Entry 6OUU (electron microscopy, 4.10 A resolution (low resolution: residue-level contacts below are approximate; hydrogen-bond / salt-bridge calls are withheld)); this record covers chains B and C of the 4 polymer chains in the assembly.

[Chain B (and C)]
Name: Major capsid protein
Source organism: Norovirus Hu/GII.4/Minerva/2006/USA
Notes: chain C of this document is another copy of the same molecule, construct and numbering; everything in this record applies to it too
UniProt: R4I3T2 (R4I3T2_9CALI); numbering as in UniProt (aligned over 1-540)
Sequence (540 residues; each row starts with the number of its first residue):
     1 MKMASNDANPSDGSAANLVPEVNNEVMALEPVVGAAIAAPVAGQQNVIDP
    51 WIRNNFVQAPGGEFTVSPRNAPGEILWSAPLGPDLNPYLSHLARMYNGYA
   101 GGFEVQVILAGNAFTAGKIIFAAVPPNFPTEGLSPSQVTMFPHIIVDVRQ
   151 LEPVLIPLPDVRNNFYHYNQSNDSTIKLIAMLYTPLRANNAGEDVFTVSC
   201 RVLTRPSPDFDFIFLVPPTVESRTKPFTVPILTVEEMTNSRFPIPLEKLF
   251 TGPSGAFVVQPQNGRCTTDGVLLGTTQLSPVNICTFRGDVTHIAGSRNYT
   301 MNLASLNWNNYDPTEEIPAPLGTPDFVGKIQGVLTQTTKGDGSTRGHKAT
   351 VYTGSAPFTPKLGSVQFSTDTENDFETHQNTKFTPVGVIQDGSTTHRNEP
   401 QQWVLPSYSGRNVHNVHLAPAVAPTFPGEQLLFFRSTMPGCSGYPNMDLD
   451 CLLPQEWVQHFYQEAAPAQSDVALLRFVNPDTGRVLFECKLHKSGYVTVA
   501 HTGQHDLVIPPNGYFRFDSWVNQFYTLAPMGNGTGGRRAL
Disordered / not traced: 1-45, 190-194, 531-540 (chain C: 1-45, 531-540)

[How chain B and chain C interact]
Residue-residue contacts - 16 pairs, chain B then chain C:
  Val124(B) with Phe214(C)
  Pro125(B) with Asn97(C); Phe214(C)
  Asn127(B) with Tyr166(C); Tyr168(C)
  Met140(B) with Pro217(C)
  Phe141(B) with Pro217(C)
  Val161(B) with Ile213(C)
  Asn163(B) with Asn164(C); Phe165(C)
  Phe165(B) with Arg162(C); Asn164(C); Phe165(C)
  Phe426(B) with Thr425(C)
  Pro427(B) with Ala423(C)
  Phe524(B) with Phe524(C)
Interface residues without a listed pair, chain B (13 interface residues in all): Gln137, Arg162
Interface residues without a listed pair, chain C (16 interface residues in all): Asn163, Leu215, Val216, Pro218

[Overview]
13 residues of chain B face 16 of chain C across their interface.
Chain B and chain C are both Major capsid protein (Norovirus Hu/GII.4/Minerva/2006/USA); the structure,
Symmetric reconstruction of human norovirus GII.4 Minerva strain VLP in T=4 symmetry, was determined by
electron microscopy, deposited together with 6OTF, 6OU9, 6OUC and 6OUT.
